7T0V - chains C and D of the 7 polymer chains in the assembly; structure by electron microscopy, 3.67 A resolution.

# Chain C (and D)
Name: Rix7
From: Chaetomium thermophilum
Notes: chain D of this document is another copy of the same molecule, construct and numbering; everything in this record applies to it too
UniProtKB: G0RZG1 (G0RZG1_CHATD); residues 1-802 here = UniProt positions 1-802
Chain sequence (813 residues; numbered 1 to 813; the number before each row is that of its first residue):
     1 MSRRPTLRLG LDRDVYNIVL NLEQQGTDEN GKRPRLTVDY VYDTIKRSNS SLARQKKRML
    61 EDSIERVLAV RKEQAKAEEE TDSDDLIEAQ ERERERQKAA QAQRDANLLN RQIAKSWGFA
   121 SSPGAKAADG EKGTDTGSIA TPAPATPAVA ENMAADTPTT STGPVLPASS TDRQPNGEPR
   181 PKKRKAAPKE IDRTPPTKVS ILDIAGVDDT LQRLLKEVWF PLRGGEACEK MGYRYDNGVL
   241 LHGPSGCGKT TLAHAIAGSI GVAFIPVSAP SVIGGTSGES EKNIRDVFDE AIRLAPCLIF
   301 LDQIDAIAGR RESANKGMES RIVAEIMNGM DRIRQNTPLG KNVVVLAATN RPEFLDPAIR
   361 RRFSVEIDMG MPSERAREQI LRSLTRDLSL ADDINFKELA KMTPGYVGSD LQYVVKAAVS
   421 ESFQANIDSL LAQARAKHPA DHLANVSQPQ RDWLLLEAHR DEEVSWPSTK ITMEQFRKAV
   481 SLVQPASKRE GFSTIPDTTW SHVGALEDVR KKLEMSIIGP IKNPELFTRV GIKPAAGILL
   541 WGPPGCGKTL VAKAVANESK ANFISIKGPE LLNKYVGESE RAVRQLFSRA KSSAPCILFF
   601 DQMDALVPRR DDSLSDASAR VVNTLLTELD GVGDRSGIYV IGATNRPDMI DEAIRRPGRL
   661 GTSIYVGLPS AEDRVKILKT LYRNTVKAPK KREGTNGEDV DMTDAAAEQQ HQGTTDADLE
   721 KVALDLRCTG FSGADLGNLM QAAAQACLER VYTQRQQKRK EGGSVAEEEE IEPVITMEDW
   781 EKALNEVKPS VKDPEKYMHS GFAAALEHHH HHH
Unresolved in the structure: 1-192, 440-445, 687-713, 763-767, 801-813
Sequence notes: conflict Gln303 (Glu in G0RZG1), Gln602 (Glu in G0RZG1); expression tag (803-813)
Bound ions: Mg2+: Thr250 (together with ATP)
Small-molecule neighbours:
  - ATP (adenosine-5'-triphosphate), molecule 1: Asp203, Ile204, Ala205, Ser245, Gly246, Cys247, Gly248, Lys249, Thr250, Thr251, Asn350, Ile380, Ser383, Leu384, Gly408, Ser409, Gln412
  - ATP, molecule 2: Asp331, Arg334, Ala358, Arg361, Arg362
  - ATP, molecule 3: His502, Val503, Gly504, Leu506, Pro543, Pro544, Gly545, Cys546, Gly547, Lys548, Thr549, Leu550, Gln602, Asn645, Ile677, Thr680, Leu681, Gly733, Ala734
  - ATP, molecule 4: Asp630, Ala653, Arg656, Arg659

# Interface between chain C and chain D
Pairs across the interface (150; chain C residue first):
  Lys198(C) with Gln335(D), hydrogen bond (side chain-backbone)
  Ser245(C) with Ala358(D); Arg361(D), hydrogen bond
  Gly246(C) with Arg361(D)
  Ser268(C) with Asn328(D)
  Pro270(C) with Glu281(D); Arg285(D), hydrogen bond (backbone-side chain); Arg321(D); Glu325(D)
  Ser271(C) with Arg285(D), hydrogen bond
  Ile273(C) with Ser277(D); Gly278(D); Glu281(D); Arg321(D)
  Gly274(C) with Ser277(D)
  Gln303(C) with Ala324(D); Met327(D); Asn328(D)
  Asp305(C) with Arg311(D), salt bridge
  Ala306(C) with Ser320(D); Arg321(D); Ala324(D), hydrophobic
  Met318(C) with Ser277(D), hydrogen bond; Arg321(D)
  Glu319(C) with Gly317(D)
  Asn350(C) with Arg311(D), hydrogen bond; Ala358(D)
  Arg351(C) with Arg311(D); Asp356(D), salt bridge
  Phe354(C) with Glu312(D)
  Asp387(C) with Met231(D)
  Leu388(C) with Tyr233(D), hydrophobic
  Ser409(C) with Arg361(D), hydrogen bond
  Gln412(C) with Tyr233(D)
  Tyr413(C) with Arg361(D), hydrogen bond (side chain-backbone); Arg362(D); Ser364(D)
  Lys416(C) with Tyr233(D); Tyr235(D); Asp236(D), hydrogen bond (side chain-backbone); Asn237(D); Ser364(D)
  Val419(C) with Met231(D), hydrophobic
  Ser420(C) with Tyr235(D)
  Phe423(C) with Phe220(D), hydrophobic; Met231(D), hydrophobic
  Gln424(C) with Lys216(D)
  Leu430(C) with Trp219(D), hydrophobic
  Val446(C) with Leu202(D), hydrophobic
  Ser447(C) with Asp208(D), hydrogen bond
  Pro449(C) with Asp208(D); Leu211(D), hydrophobic; Gln212(D)
  Gln450(C) with Ile201(D), hydrogen bond (side chain-backbone); Leu202(D); Ile204(D), hydrogen bond (side chain-backbone); Ala205(D)
  Asp452(C) with Gln212(D); Leu215(D)
  Trp453(C) with Ile201(D), hydrophobic; Leu211(D), hydrogen bond (side chain-backbone); Leu214(D); Leu215(D); Ile256(D), hydrophobic; Ser259(D), hydrogen bond (backbone-side chain); Ile260(D), hydrophobic
  Leu454(C) with Leu202(D), hydrophobic
  Leu456(C) with Leu215(D), hydrophobic; Trp219(D)
  Glu457(C) with Ser259(D)
  Arg460(C) with Arg223(D); Gly258(D); Ser259(D); Ile260(D); Gly261(D)
  Glu463(C) with Glu226(D)
  Trp466(C) with Arg223(D); Gly224(D); Ala227(D), hydrophobic
  Ala486(C) with Arg361(D)
  Arg489(C) with Arg360(D), hydrogen bond (side chain-backbone); Phe363(D), hydrogen bond (side chain-backbone); Ser364(D); Glu366(D), salt bridge
  Glu490(C) with Arg310(D), salt bridge; Glu353(D); Arg360(D), salt bridge
  Gly545(C) with Arg656(D)
  Lys553(C) with Gly631(D); Val632(D)
  Phe563(C) with Val632(D), hydrophobic
  Lys567(C) with Thr627(D); Glu628(D); Gly633(D)
  Gly568(C) with Thr627(D)
  Pro569(C) with Glu580(D); Arg620(D); Thr624(D)
  Glu570(C) with Arg584(D)
  Leu572(C) with Val576(D), hydrophobic; Gly577(D); Arg620(D)
  Asn573(C) with Val576(D)
  Lys574(C) with Tyr575(D); Val576(D), hydrogen bond (backbone-backbone); Glu578(D)
  Phe599(C) with Val632(D), hydrophobic
  Asp601(C) with Thr627(D); Gly631(D)
  Gln602(C) with Asn623(D); Leu626(D); Thr627(D); Arg659(D)
  Asp604(C) with Arg610(D), salt bridge; Asn623(D), hydrogen bond
  Ala605(C) with Arg620(D); Asn623(D)
  Arg609(C) with Asp612(D), salt bridge
  Ser618(C) with Asp616(D)
  Asn645(C) with Arg610(D); Ala653(D)
  Arg646(C) with Arg610(D); Asp611(D), hydrogen bond (side chain-backbone)
  Met649(C) with Asp612(D)
  Thr685(C) with Gly531(D)
  Ala734(C) with Arg656(D); Pro657(D)
  Asp735(C) with Pro657(D)
  Asn738(C) with Pro657(D)
  Gln741(C) with Ile532(D)
  Ala744(C) with Val530(D); Ile532(D), hydrophobic
  Gln745(C) with Met515(D); Ser516(D); Ile532(D)
  Cys747(C) with Val530(D), hydrophobic
  Leu748(C) with Leu526(D), hydrophobic; Phe527(D), hydrophobic; Val530(D), hydrophobic
  Glu749(C) with Met515(D)
  Tyr752(C) with Asn523(D); Leu526(D)
  Pro773(C) with Arg529(D); Val530(D), hydrophobic
  Ile775(C) with Val530(D)
  Ser790(C) with Arg655(D); Arg656(D); Pro657(D)
  Lys796(C) with Glu652(D), salt bridge
  Tyr797(C) with Glu652(D)
Other interface residues (no listed pair), chain C (93 interface residues in all): Gly275, Ile307, Ser313, Val415, Glu421, Ile427, Leu431, Pro496, Pro544, Thr549, Ser565, Pro608, Ala617, Met740, Lys792
Other interface residues (no listed pair), chain D (93 interface residues in all): Thr276, Asn315, Arg334, Asn336, Pro357, Glu514, Ala535, Asp630, Asp651

# In short
Chain C and chain D each contribute 93 residues to their interface, with 19 hydrogen bonds and 8 salt bridges.
Polar pairs include Asp305(C)-Arg311(D), Arg351(C)-Asp356(D) and Arg489(C)-Glu366(D). Chain C binds 4 copies
of ATP.
Both chains are Rix7 (Chaetomium thermophilum). Entry 7T0V (CryoEM structure of the crosslinked Rix7
AAA-ATPase) was determined by electron microscopy, deposited together with 7SWL and 7T3I.
